6SMG - chains B and D of the 4 polymer chains in the assembly; structure by electron microscopy, 3.50 A resolution.

Chain B:
Protein: Capsid protein VP2
From: Coxsackievirus A10
Notes: EC 3.4.22.29, 3.6.1.15, 3.4.22.28, 2.7.7.48
UniProtKB: Q6JKR9 (Q6JKR9_9ENTO); residues 1-255 here correspond to UniProt positions 70-324 (UniProt number = residue number + 69)
Amino-acid sequence (255 residues; row label = number of the first residue in the row):
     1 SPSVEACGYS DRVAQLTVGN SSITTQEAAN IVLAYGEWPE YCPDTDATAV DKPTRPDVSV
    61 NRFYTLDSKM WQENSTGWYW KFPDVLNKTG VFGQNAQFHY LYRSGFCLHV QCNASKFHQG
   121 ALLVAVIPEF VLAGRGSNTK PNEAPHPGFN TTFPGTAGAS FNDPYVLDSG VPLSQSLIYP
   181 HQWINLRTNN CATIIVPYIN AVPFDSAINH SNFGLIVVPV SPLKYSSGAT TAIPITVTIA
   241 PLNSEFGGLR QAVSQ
Unresolved in the structure: 1-9
From the paper describing this entry:
  - conformationally variable residues (order/disorder transition): Ala252 to Gln255

Chain D:
Protein: Capsid protein VP4
From: Coxsackievirus A10
Notes: EC 3.4.22.29, 3.6.1.15, 3.4.22.28, 2.7.7.48
UniProtKB: Q6JKR9 (Q6JKR9_9ENTO); residues 1-69 here = UniProt positions 1-69
Amino-acid sequence (69 residues; each row starts with the number of its first residue):
     1 MGAQVSSQRS GSHETGNVAT GGSTINFTNI NYYKDSYAAS ASRQDFTQDP KKFTQPVLDS
    61 IRELSAPLN
Unresolved in the structure: 1-27, 69

Chain B / chain D interface:
Pairs across the interface - 11 pairs, chain B then chain D:
  Asp11(B) with Asp59(D)
  Ala29(B) with Leu68(D), hydrophobic
  Asn30(B) with Val57(D); Asp59(D)
  Ile31(B) with Val57(D); Leu58(D), hydrogen bond (backbone-backbone)
  Val32(B) with Pro56(D)
  Leu33(B) with Pro56(D), hydrogen bond (backbone-backbone)
  Tyr35(B) with Lys52(D); Phe53(D), hydrophobic
  Trp38(B) with Leu58(D), hydrophobic
Also at the interface, not in a pair above, chain B (11 interface residues in all): Arg12, Ala34, Gly36
Also at the interface, not in a pair above, chain D (9 interface residues in all): Ile61, Pro67

In short:
The interface between chain B and chain D involves 11 residues on one side and 9 on the other, with 2 hydrogen
bonds. Main-chain hydrogen bonds include Ile31(B)-Leu58(D) and Leu33(B)-Pro56(D). From the paper:
conformational variability at Ala252(B).
Here chain B is Capsid protein VP2 and chain D is Capsid protein VP4, both from Coxsackievirus A10. Entry 6SMG
(Structure of Coxsackievirus A10) was determined by electron microscopy together with 6SNB and 6SNW from the
same study.
